PDB entry 7OO6 | electron microscopy, 3.10 A resolution | chains D and E of the 7 polymer chains in the assembly

# Chain D (and E)
Molecule: Mechanosensitive channel of small conductance (MscS)
Organism: Escherichia coli
Notes: chain E of this document is another copy of the same molecule, construct and numbering; everything in this record applies to it too
UniProt: B6I756 (B6I756_ECOSE); residue numbers follow UniProt; this construct covers 1-286
Chain sequence (294 residues; each row starts with the number of its first residue):
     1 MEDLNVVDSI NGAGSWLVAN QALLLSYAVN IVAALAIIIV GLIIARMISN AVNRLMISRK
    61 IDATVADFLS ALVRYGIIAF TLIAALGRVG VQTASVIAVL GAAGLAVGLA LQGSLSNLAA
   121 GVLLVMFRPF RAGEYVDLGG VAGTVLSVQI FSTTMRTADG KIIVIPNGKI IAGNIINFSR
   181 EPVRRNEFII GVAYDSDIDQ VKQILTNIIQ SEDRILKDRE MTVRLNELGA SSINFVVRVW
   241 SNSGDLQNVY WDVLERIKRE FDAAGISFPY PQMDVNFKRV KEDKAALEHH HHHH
Not modelled in the structure: 1-18, 280-294
Sequence notes: expression tag (287-294)
What the authors report for this chain:
  - binding site for 1,2-dioleoyl-sn-glycero-3-phosphocholine: R88
  - binding site for dodecyl-beta-D-maltoside: G87, Q92

# How chain D and chain E interact
Residue-residue contacts (101; chain D residue first):
  L25(D) - N20(E)
  V29(D) - Y27(E)
  I37(D) - V91(E)  hydrophobic
  F80(D) - S95(E)
  F80(D) - V96(E)  hydrophobic
  F80(D) - V99(E)  hydrophobic
  I83(D) - S95(E)
  A84(D) - V91(E)  hydrophobic
  G87(D) - Q92(E)  hydrogen bond (backbone-side chain)
  T93(D) - Q92(E)
  I97(D) - A94(E)  hydrophobic
  I97(D) - A98(E)  hydrophobic
  L100(D) - S95(E)
  L100(D) - V99(E)  hydrophobic
  G104(D) - A102(E)
  L105(D) - L105(E)  hydrophobic
  G108(D) - A106(E)
  L109(D) - L109(E)  hydrophobic
  Q112(D) - L109(E)
  L115(D) - A110(E)  hydrophobic
  S116(D) - A110(E)
  A119(D) - L111(E)  hydrophobic
  L123(D) - S114(E)
  M126(D) - D62(E)
  M126(D) - V65(E)  hydrophobic
  F127(D) - I150(E)  hydrophobic
  F127(D) - F151(E)  hydrophobic
  I171(D) - P166(E)
  G173(D) - P166(E)
  G173(D) - K169(E)
  N174(D) - V141(E)
  N174(D) - I163(E)
  N174(D) - V164(E)
  N174(D) - I165(E)
  N174(D) - K169(E)  hydrogen bond
  I175(D) - I162(E)
  I175(D) - I163(E)
  I175(D) - V164(E)  hydrogen bond (backbone-backbone)
  I176(D) - K161(E)
  I176(D) - I162(E)
  I176(D) - I163(E)  hydrophobic
  N177(D) - I162(E)  hydrogen bond (backbone-backbone)
  F178(D) - K161(E)
  R180(D) - I162(E)
  E181(D) - G160(E)
  E181(D) - I162(E)
  V183(D) - G160(E)
  R184(D) - D159(E)  salt bridge
  R184(D) - K161(E)
  R185(D) - A158(E)
  R185(D) - D159(E)  hydrogen bond (backbone-backbone)
  Y194(D) - K258(E)
  Y194(D) - F268(E)  hydrophobic
  Y194(D) - Y270(E)  hydrophobic
  I198(D) - K258(E)
  I198(D) - R259(E)
  D199(D) - R259(E)  salt bridge
  K202(D) - E255(E)  salt bridge
  T222(D) - W251(E)
  R224(D) - W251(E)
  R224(D) - D252(E)  salt bridge
  L225(D) - W251(E)
  L225(D) - L254(E)
  L225(D) - K258(E)
  N226(D) - Y250(E)
  N226(D) - W251(E)
  N226(D) - L254(E)
  E227(D) - L254(E)
  L228(D) - L254(E)  hydrophobic
  L228(D) - K258(E)
  L228(D) - F268(E)  hydrophobic
  A230(D) - Y270(E)
  A230(D) - P271(E)
  I233(D) - K258(E)
  R238(D) - Q247(E)
  W240(D) - A158(E)
  W240(D) - D159(E)
  W240(D) - G160(E)
  Q272(D) - Y270(E)
  Q272(D) - P271(E)
  M273(D) - P271(E)
  M273(D) - M273(E)  hydrophobic
  D274(D) - Y270(E)
  D274(D) - P271(E)  hydrogen bond (backbone-backbone)
  D274(D) - Q272(E)  hydrogen bond
  D274(D) - M273(E)  hydrogen bond (backbone-backbone)
  V275(D) - M273(E)
  V275(D) - V275(E)  hydrophobic
  N276(D) - Q272(E)  hydrogen bond
  N276(D) - M273(E)  hydrogen bond (backbone-backbone)
  N276(D) - D274(E)  hydrogen bond
  N276(D) - V275(E)  hydrogen bond (backbone-backbone)
  F277(D) - V275(E)
  F277(D) - F277(E)  hydrophobic
  K278(D) - D274(E)  salt bridge
  K278(D) - V275(E)  hydrogen bond (backbone-backbone)
  K278(D) - N276(E)
  K278(D) - F277(E)  hydrogen bond (backbone-backbone)
  R279(D) - N276(E)
  R279(D) - F277(E)  hydrogen bond (side chain-backbone)
  R279(D) - K278(E)
Interface residues without a listed pair, chain D (60 interface residues in all): R88, V122, V125, S231, V236
Interface residues without a listed pair, chain E (55 interface residues in all): G90, Q112, N117, R156, N248, P269

# In short
60 residues of chain D face 55 of chain E across their interface, with 15 hydrogen bonds and 5 salt bridges.
Polar pairs include R184(D)-D159(E), D199(D)-R259(E) and K202(D)-E255(E). From the paper: a binding site for
dodecyl-beta-D-maltoside at G87(D) and Q92(D); a binding site for 1,2-dioleoyl-sn-glycero-3-phosphocholine at
R88(D).
Both chains are Mechanosensitive channel of small conductance (MscS) (Escherichia coli). Entry 7OO6
(Mechanosensitive channel MscS solubilized with DDM in closed conformation with added lipid) was determined by
electron microscopy together with 7ONJ, 7ONL, 7OO0, 7OO8 and 7OOA from the same study.
